PDB entry 4Y49 | X-ray diffraction, 3.95 A resolution | chains B and E of the 4 polymer chains in the assembly

== Chain B ==
Name: N-terminal acetyltransferase A complex catalytic subunit ARD1
Organism: Saccharomyces cerevisiae
Notes: EC 2.3.1.88
UniProtKB: P07347 (ARD1_YEAST); residues 1-238 here = UniProt positions 1-238
Sequence (238 residues; row label = number of the first residue in the row):
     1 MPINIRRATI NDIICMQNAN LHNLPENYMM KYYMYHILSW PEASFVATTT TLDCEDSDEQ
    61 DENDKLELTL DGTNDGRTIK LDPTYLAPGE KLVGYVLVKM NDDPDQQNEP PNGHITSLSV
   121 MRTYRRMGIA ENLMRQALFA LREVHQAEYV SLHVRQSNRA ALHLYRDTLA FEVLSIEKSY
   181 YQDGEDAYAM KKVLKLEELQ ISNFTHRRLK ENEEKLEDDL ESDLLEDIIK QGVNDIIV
Unresolved in the structure: 1, 54-88, 105-108, 205-238
Small-molecule neighbours: carboxymethyl coenzyme A (CMC): Asn-23, Leu-24, Thr-116, Ser-117, Leu-118, Ser-119, Val-120, Arg-125, Arg-126, Met-127, Gly-128, Ile-129, Ala-130, Glu-131, Asn-132, Val-154, Arg-159, Ala-160, Ala-161, His-163, Leu-164, Tyr-165, Thr-168

== Chain E ==
Name: Ala-ala-ala-ala-ala-ala
Sequence (8 residues; numbered 1 to 8; the number before each row is that of its first residue):
     1 SYSMEHFR
Unresolved in the structure: 7-8

== How chain B and chain E interact ==
Residue-residue contacts (9; chain B residue first):
  Glu-26(B) with Ser-1(E)
  Tyr-28(B) with Ser-1(E); Tyr-2(E), hydrogen bond (side chain-backbone)
  Thr-116(B) with Ser-1(E), hydrogen bond (backbone-backbone); Tyr-2(E), hydrogen bond (backbone-backbone)
  Ser-117(B) with Ser-1(E)
  His-153(B) with Ser-1(E)
  Tyr-180(B) with His-6(E)
  Tyr-181(B) with Ser-1(E)
Also at the interface, not in a pair above, chain E (4 interface residues in all): Ser-3

== Summary ==
7 residues of chain B and 4 residues of chain E are in contact; the contacts include 3 hydrogen bonds. Among
the polar pairs are Tyr-28(B)/Tyr-2(E), Thr-116(B)/Ser-1(E) and Thr-116(B)/Tyr-2(E). Bound to chain B:
carboxymethyl coenzyme A.
Chain B is N-terminal acetyltransferase A complex catalytic subunit ARD1 (Saccharomyces cerevisiae) and chain
E is Ala-ala-ala-ala-ala-ala; the structure, Crystal structure of yeast N-terminal acetyltransferase (ppGpp)
NatE in complex with a bisubstrate, was determined by X-ray diffraction.
